PDB entry 1KQ1 | X-ray diffraction, 1.55 A resolution | chains A and H of the 6 polymer chains in the assembly

Chain A (and H):
Name: Host Factor for Q beta
Source organism: Staphylococcus aureus
Notes: chain H of this document is another copy of the same molecule, construct and numbering; everything in this record applies to it too
UniProtKB: Q99UG9 (Q99UG9_STAAM); numbering as in UniProt (aligned over 1-77)
Sequence (77 residues; each row starts with the number of its first residue):
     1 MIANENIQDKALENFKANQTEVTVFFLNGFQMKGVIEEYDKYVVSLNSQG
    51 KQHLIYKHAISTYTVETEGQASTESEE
Not modelled in the structure: 1-5, 66-77 (chain H: 67-77)
From the paper describing this entry:
  - self-association interface (contacts with another copy of this molecule); pairs are residue here / residue on that copy: Y63-Y56 (hydrogen bond)
  - specificity-determining residues: K41 (proposed by the authors, not directly observed)

Chain A / chain H interface:
Pairs across the interface (36):
  F26(A) - S61(H)
  F26(A) - T62(H)
  N28(A) - L27(H)
  N28(A) - N28(H)
  N28(A) - G29(H)
  F30(A) - G29(H)
  E38(A) - I7(H)
  Y39(A) - I7(H)  hydrophobic
  D40(A) - E5(H)
  D40(A) - N6(H)
  D40(A) - I7(H)  hydrogen bond (side chain-backbone)
  D40(A) - Q8(H)
  Y42(A) - Q8(H)
  V43(A) - I7(H)  hydrophobic
  V43(A) - Q8(H)
  K51(A) - V65(H)  hydrogen bond (side chain-backbone)
  K51(A) - E66(H)
  Q52(A) - T64(H)
  H53(A) - T62(H)
  H53(A) - Y63(H)
  H53(A) - T64(H)
  L54(A) - A11(H)  hydrophobic
  L54(A) - T62(H)
  L54(A) - Y63(H)  hydrogen bond (backbone-backbone)
  I55(A) - S61(H)
  I55(A) - T62(H)
  Y56(A) - Q8(H)  hydrogen bond
  Y56(A) - K57(H)
  Y56(A) - I60(H)
  Y56(A) - S61(H)  hydrogen bond (backbone-backbone)
  Y56(A) - Y63(H)  hydrogen bond
  H58(A) - K57(H)  hydrogen bond (side chain-backbone)
  H58(A) - H58(H)
  H58(A) - I60(H)  hydrogen bond (side chain-backbone)
  A59(A) - L27(H)  hydrophobic
  A59(A) - S61(H)
Interface residues without a listed pair, chain A (17 interface residues in all): S45
Interface residues without a listed pair, chain H (18 interface residues in all): L12

Overview:
Chain A and chain H form an interface of 17 and 18 residues respectively; the contacts include 8 hydrogen
bonds. Polar pairs include D40(A)-I7(H), K51(A)-V65(H) and Y56(A)-Q8(H). The paper reports the specificity
determinant K41(A); a self-association interface involving Y63(A).
Both chains are Host Factor for Q beta (Staphylococcus aureus). Entry 1KQ1 (1.55 A Crystal structure of the
pleiotropic translational regulator, Hfq) was determined by X-ray diffraction (same publication as 1KQ2).
